Entry 4X5N (X-ray diffraction, 3.00 A resolution); this record covers chains A and B.

[Chain A (and B)]
Name: Uncharacterized protein
Source organism: Escherichia coli UMEA 3162-1
Notes: chain B of this document is another copy of the same molecule, construct and numbering; everything in this record applies to it too
UniProtKB: T8UDF6 (T8UDF6_ECOLX); residues 1-89 here = UniProt positions 1-89
Chain sequence (100 residues; row label = number of the first residue in the row):
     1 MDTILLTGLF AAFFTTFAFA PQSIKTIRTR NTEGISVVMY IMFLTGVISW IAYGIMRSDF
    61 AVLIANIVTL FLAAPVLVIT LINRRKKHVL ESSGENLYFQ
Unresolved in the structure: 1, 93-100 (chain B: 1, 94-100)
Differences from the reference sequence: expression tag (90-100)
Reported in the primary citation:
  - conformationally variable residues (helix shift): P21, N31

[How chain A and chain B interact]
Contacting residue pairs (49; chain A residue first):
  I4(A) - Y53(B)
  I4(A) - M56(B)  hydrophobic
  T7(A) - M56(B)
  G8(A) - Y53(B)
  F10(A) - T45(B)
  F10(A) - S49(B)
  A11(A) - G46(B)
  A11(A) - S49(B)
  A11(A) - W50(B)  hydrogen bond (backbone-side chain)
  A12(A) - W50(B)  hydrophobic
  F14(A) - M42(B)
  F14(A) - G46(B)
  T15(A) - F43(B)
  T15(A) - G46(B)
  T15(A) - W50(B)  hydrogen bond
  A18(A) - M39(B)
  A18(A) - F43(B)
  F19(A) - M39(B)
  F19(A) - Y40(B)  hydrophobic
  M39(A) - A18(B)
  M39(A) - F19(B)
  M39(A) - Q22(B)
  Y40(A) - F19(B)  hydrophobic
  M42(A) - F14(B)
  M42(A) - A18(B)  hydrophobic
  F43(A) - A18(B)
  F43(A) - F19(B)  hydrophobic
  T45(A) - F14(B)
  G46(A) - A11(B)
  G46(A) - F14(B)
  S49(A) - F10(B)
  S49(A) - A11(B)
  W50(A) - A11(B)  hydrogen bond (side chain-backbone)
  W50(A) - A12(B)  hydrophobic
  W50(A) - T15(B)  hydrogen bond
  W50(A) - V62(B)  hydrophobic
  Y53(A) - I4(B)
  Y53(A) - G8(B)
  Y53(A) - D59(B)  hydrogen bond
  M56(A) - I4(B)  hydrophobic
  M56(A) - T7(B)
  R57(A) - R57(B)  hydrogen bond (side chain-backbone)
  R57(A) - S58(B)  hydrogen bond (side chain-backbone)
  R57(A) - D59(B)  salt bridge
  S58(A) - R57(B)  hydrogen bond (backbone-side chain)
  D59(A) - Y53(B)  hydrogen bond
  D59(A) - R57(B)  salt bridge
  A61(A) - Y53(B)
  V62(A) - W50(B)  hydrophobic
Also at the interface, not in a pair above, chain A (29 interface residues in all): L5, Q22, A52, A65
Also at the interface, not in a pair above, chain B (31 interface residues in all): F13, F17, P21, V47, A61, A65
The authors on this interface:
  - interface residues, chain A: F19(A), M39(A), Y40(A), F43(A)

[Overview]
The interface between chain A and chain B involves 29 residues on one side and 31 on the other; the contacts
include 9 hydrogen bonds and 2 salt bridges. Polar pairs include R57(A)-D59(B), A11(A)-W50(B) and
T15(A)-W50(B). From the paper: interface residues F19(A), M39(A) and Y40(A) among others; conformational
variability at P21(A) and N31(A).
Both chains are Uncharacterized protein (Escherichia coli UMEA 3162-1). Entry 4X5N (Crystal structure of
SemiSWEET in the inward-open and outward-open conformations) was determined by X-ray diffraction (same
publication as 4X5M).
